Entry 6UTG (electron microscopy, 3.40 A resolution); this record covers chains H and b of the 35 polymer chains in the assembly.

# Chain H
Name: Proteasome subunit beta
Source organism: Thermoplasma acidophilum
Notes: EC 3.4.25.1
Reference sequence: P28061 (PSB_THEAC); residues 1-203 here correspond to UniProt positions 9-211 (UniProt number = residue number + 8)
Sequence (203 residues; numbered 1 to 203; the number before each row is that of its first residue):
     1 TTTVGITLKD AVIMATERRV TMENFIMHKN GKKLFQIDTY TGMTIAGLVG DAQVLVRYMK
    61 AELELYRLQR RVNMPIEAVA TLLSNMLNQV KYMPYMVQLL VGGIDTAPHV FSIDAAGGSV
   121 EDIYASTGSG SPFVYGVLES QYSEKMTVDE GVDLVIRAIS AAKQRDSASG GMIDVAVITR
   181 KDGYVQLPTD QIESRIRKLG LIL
Curated features (UniProtKB/Swiss-Prot):
  - active site: T1 (Nucleophile)

# Chain b
Name: Proteasome subunit alpha
Source organism: Thermoplasma acidophilum
Notes: EC 3.4.25.1
Reference sequence: P25156 (PSA_THEAC); residues 10-233 here = UniProt positions 10-233
Sequence (224 residues; row label = number of the first residue in the row):
    10 RAITVFSPDG RLFQVEYARE AVKKGSTALG MKFANGVLLI SDKKVRSRLI EQNSIEAIQL
    70 IDDYVAAVTS GLVADARVLV DFARISAQQE KVTYGSLVNI ENLVKRVADQ MQQYTQYGGV
   130 RPYGVSLIFA GIDQIGPRLF DCDPAGTINE YKATAIGSGK DAVVSFLERE YKENLPEKEA
   190 VTLGIKALKS SLEEGEELKA PEIASITVGN KYRIYDQEEV KKFL
Sequence notes: engineered mutation A66 (Lys in P25156)
Curated features (UniProtKB/Swiss-Prot):
  - mutagenesis: L81 (L81A/E/G: Prevents PAN to stimulate gate opening), V82 (V82A: No effect on PAN's ability to stimulate gate opening; V82D/G: Prevents PAN to stimulate gate opening)

# Chain H / chain b interface
Residue-residue contacts (15; chain H residue first):
  R57(H) - V101(b)
  A61(H) - Q97(b)
  A61(H) - V101(b)  hydrophobic
  E64(H) - D71(b)
  E64(H) - D72(b)
  E64(H) - K100(b)  salt bridge
  L65(H) - R93(b)
  L65(H) - Q97(b)
  R67(H) - D72(b)  salt bridge
  L68(H) - I70(b)
  L68(H) - D71(b)
  L68(H) - D72(b)
  Q69(H) - R93(b)
  R71(H) - S63(b)
  R71(H) - E65(b)
Other interface residues (no listed pair), chain H (9 interface residues in all): T39
Other interface residues (no listed pair), chain b (14 interface residues in all): N62, L69, D90, I94, K220

# In short
9 residues of chain H and 14 residues of chain b are in contact; the contacts include 2 salt bridges. Polar
contacts include E64(H)-K100(b) and R67(H)-D72(b). Curated annotation (UniProt) lists active-site residue
T1(H) on chain H; 2 mutagenesis sites on chain b.
Chain H is Proteasome subunit beta and chain b is Proteasome subunit alpha, both from Thermoplasma
acidophilum; the structure, Allosteric coupling between alpha-rings of the 20S proteasome, 20S singly capped
with a PA26/V230F, was determined by electron microscopy, deposited together with 6UTF, 6UTH, 6UTI and 6UTJ.
